6WHI - chains B and M of the 16 polymer chains in the assembly; structure by electron microscopy, 4.20 A resolution (low resolution: residue-level contacts below are approximate; hydrogen-bond / salt-bridge calls are withheld).

[Chain B]
Protein: Type I-F CRISPR-associated protein Csy2
Source organism: Pseudomonas aeruginosa
UniProtKB: B3G161 (B3G161_PSEAI); numbering as in UniProt (aligned over 1-327)
Amino-acid sequence (327 residues; numbered 1 to 327; the number before each row is that of its first residue):
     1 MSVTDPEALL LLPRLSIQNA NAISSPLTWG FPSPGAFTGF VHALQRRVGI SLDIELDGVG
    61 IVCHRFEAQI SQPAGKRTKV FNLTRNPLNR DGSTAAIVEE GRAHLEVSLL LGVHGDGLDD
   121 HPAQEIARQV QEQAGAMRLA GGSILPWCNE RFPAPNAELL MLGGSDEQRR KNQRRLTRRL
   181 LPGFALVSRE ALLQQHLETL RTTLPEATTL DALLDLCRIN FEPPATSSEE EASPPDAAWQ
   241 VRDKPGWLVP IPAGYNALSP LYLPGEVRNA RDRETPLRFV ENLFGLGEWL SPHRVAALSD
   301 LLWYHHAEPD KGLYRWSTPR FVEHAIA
Disordered / not traced: 1-2, 223-238, 323-327

[Chain M]
Molecule: 60-nt RNA strand
Source organism: Pseudomonas aeruginosa
Sequence (60 nucleotides; numbered 1 to 60; the number before each row is that of its first residue):
     1 CUAAGAAAUU CACGGCGGGC UUGAUGUCCG CGUCUACCUG GUUCACUGCC GUGUAGGCAG

[Interface between chain B and chain M]
Contacting residue pairs (27; chain B residue first):
  Asn21(B) with A3(M); A4(M)
  Pro26(B) with A3(M)
  Ala36(B) with U2(M); A3(M)
  Gly39(B) with C1(M); U2(M)
  Phe40(B) with U2(M)
  His42(B) with C1(M)
  Ala43(B) with C1(M)
  Arg46(B) with C1(M)
  Thr84(B) with A7(M)
  Arg85(B) with A7(M); U9(M)
  Asn86(B) with A7(M)
  Pro87(B) with A7(M)
  Arg102(B) with A7(M)
  Arg138(B) with U2(M); A4(M); G5(M); A6(M)
  Ala140(B) with U2(M)
  Gly141(B) with A4(M); G5(M)
  Tyr255(B) with A3(M)
  Arg271(B) with U2(M); A4(M)
Other interface residues (no listed pair), chain B (23 interface residues in all): Ser25, Ser33, Gly35, Val98, Gly142
Other interface residues (no listed pair), chain M (9 interface residues in all): A8

[Summary]
23 residues of chain B and 9 residues of chain M are in contact.
Here chain B is Type I-F CRISPR-associated protein Csy2 and chain M is a 60-nt RNA strand, both from
Pseudomonas aeruginosa. Entry 6WHI (Cryo-electron microscopy structure of the type I-F CRISPR RNA-guided
surveillance complex bound to the anti-CRISPR AcrIF9) was determined by electron microscopy together with 6W1X
from the same study.
